Entry 8RGG (electron microscopy, 4.00 A resolution); this record covers chains C and J of the 7 polymer chains in the assembly.

# Chain C
Name: Cytoplasmic dynein 2 intermediate chain 1
From: Homo sapiens
UniProtKB: Q8WVS4 (DC2I1_HUMAN); residues 1-1066 here = UniProt positions 1-1066
Amino-acid sequence (1066 residues; numbered 1 to 1066; the number before each row is that of its first residue):
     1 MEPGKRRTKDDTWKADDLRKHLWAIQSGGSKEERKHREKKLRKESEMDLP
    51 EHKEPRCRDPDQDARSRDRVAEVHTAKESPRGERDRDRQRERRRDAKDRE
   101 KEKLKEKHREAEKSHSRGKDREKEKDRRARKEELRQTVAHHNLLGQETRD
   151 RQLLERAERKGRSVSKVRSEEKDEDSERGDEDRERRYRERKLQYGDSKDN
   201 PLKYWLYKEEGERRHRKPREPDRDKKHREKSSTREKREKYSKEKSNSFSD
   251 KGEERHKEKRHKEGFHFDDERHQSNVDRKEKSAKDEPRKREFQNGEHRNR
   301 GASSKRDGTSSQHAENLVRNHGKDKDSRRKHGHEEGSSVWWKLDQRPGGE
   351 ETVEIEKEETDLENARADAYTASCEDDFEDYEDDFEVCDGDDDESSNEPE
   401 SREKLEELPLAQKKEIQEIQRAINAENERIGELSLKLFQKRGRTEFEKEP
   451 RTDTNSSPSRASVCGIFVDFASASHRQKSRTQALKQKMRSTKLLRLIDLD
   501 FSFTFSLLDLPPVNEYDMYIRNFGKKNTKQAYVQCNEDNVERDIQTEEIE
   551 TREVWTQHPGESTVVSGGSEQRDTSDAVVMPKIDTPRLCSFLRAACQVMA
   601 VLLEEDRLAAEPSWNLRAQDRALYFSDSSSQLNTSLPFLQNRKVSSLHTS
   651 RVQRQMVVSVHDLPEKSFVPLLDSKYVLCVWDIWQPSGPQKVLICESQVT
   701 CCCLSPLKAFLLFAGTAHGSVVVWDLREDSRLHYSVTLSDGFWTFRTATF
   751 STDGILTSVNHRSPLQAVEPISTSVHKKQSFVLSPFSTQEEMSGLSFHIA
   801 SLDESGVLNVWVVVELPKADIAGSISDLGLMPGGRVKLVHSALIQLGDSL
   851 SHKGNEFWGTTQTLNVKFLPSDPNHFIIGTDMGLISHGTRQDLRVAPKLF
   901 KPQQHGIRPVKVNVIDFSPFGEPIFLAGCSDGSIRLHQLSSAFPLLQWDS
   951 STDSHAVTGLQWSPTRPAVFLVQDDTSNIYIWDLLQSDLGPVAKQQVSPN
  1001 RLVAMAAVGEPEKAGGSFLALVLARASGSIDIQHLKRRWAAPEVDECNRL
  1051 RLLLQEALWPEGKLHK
Disordered / not traced: 1-550, 570-574, 612-1066
Sequence notes: conflict K225 (Asn in Q8WVS4), F292 (Ser in Q8WVS4)

# Chain J
Name: Dynein light chain 1, cytoplasmic
From: Homo sapiens
UniProtKB: P63167 (DYL1_HUMAN); numbering as in UniProt (aligned over 1-89)
Amino-acid sequence (89 residues; each row starts with the number of its first residue):
     1 MCDRKAVIKNADMSEEMQQDSVECATQALEKYNIEKDIAAHIKKEFDKKY
    51 NPTWHCIVGRNFGSYVTHETKHFIYFYLGQVAILLFKSG
Disordered / not traced: 1-3

# How chain C and chain J interact
Contacting residue pairs - 15 pairs, chain C then chain J:
  T551(C) - H68(J)
  R552(C) - T67(J)
  R552(C) - H68(J)  hydrogen bond (backbone-backbone)
  E553(C) - V66(J)
  V554(C) - Y65(J)
  V554(C) - V66(J)  hydrogen bond (backbone-backbone)
  W555(C) - S64(J)
  T556(C) - G63(J)
  T556(C) - S64(J)  hydrogen bond (backbone-backbone)
  Q557(C) - F62(J)
  H558(C) - R60(J)
  H558(C) - N61(J)
  H558(C) - F62(J)  hydrogen bond (backbone-backbone)
  H558(C) - A82(J)
  S566(C) - K9(J)
Other interface residues (no listed pair), chain C (10 interface residues in all): T563

# Summary
Chain C and chain J form an interface of 10 and 11 residues respectively, with 4 hydrogen bonds. The backbones
hydrogen-bond at R552(C)-H68(J), V554(C)-V66(J) and T556(C)-S64(J).
Here chain C is Cytoplasmic dynein 2 intermediate chain 1 and chain J is Dynein light chain 1, cytoplasmic,
both from Homo sapiens. Entry 8RGG (Structure of dynein-2 intermediate chain DYNC2I2 (WDR34) in complex with
dynein-2 heavy chain DYNC2H1) was determined by electron microscopy together with 8RGH and 8RGI from the same
study.
